Entry 9BUZ (electron microscopy, 2.38 A resolution); this record covers chains A and H of the 28 polymer chains in the assembly.

Chain A:
Name: Proteasome subunit alpha
Source organism: Thermoplasma acidophilum
UniProt: P25156 (PSA_THEAC); residue numbers follow UniProt; this construct covers 1-233
Amino-acid sequence (233 residues; numbered 1 to 233; the number before each row is that of its first residue):
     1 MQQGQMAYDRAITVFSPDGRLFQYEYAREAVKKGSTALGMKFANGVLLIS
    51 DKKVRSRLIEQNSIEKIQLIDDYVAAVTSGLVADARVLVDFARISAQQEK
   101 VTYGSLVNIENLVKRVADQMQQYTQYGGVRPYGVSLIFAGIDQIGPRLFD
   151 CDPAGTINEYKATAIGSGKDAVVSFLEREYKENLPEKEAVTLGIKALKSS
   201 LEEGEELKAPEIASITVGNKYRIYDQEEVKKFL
Disordered / not traced: 1-4, 232-233
Sequence notes: engineered mutation Tyr24 (Val in P25156)
What the authors report for this chain:
  - mutagenesis - V24Y, E25A: increased catalytic activity (citing earlier work)
  - conformationally variable residues (loop rearrangement, side-chain flip): Ile12, Pro17, Leu21, Glu25, Lys66, Ala154
  - contacts within the chain: Leu21-Tyr24 (hydrophobic contact), Tyr24-Asp152, Arg20-Glu25 (hydrogen bond), Lys66-Thr78 (hydrogen bond), Lys66-Glu211 (hydrogen bond), Tyr24-Ala154 (hydrophobic contact)
  - mutagenesis - V24Y/K66A: decreased catalytic activity
  - mutagenesis - K66A: abolished catalytic activity on proteasome activators (citing earlier work)

Chain H:
Name: Proteasome subunit beta
Source organism: Thermoplasma acidophilum
Notes: EC 3.4.25.1
UniProt: P28061 (PSB_THEAC); residues -7 to 203 here correspond to UniProt positions 1-211 (UniProt number = residue number + 8)
Amino-acid sequence (211 residues; row label = number of the first residue in the row; numbers below 1 keep their minus sign (Met-7 is residue -7)):
    -7 MNQTLETGTTTVGITLKDAVIMATERRVTMENFIMHKNGKKLFQIDTYTG
    43 MTIAGLVGDAQVLVRYMKAELELYRLQRRVNMPIEAVATLLSNMLNQVKY
    93 MPYMVQLLVGGIDTAPHVFSIDAAGGSVEDIYASTGSGSPFVYGVLESQY
   143 SEKMTVDEGVDLVIRAISAAKQRDSASGGMIDVAVITRKDGYVQLPTDQI
   193 ESRIRKLGLIL
Disordered / not traced: -7 to 0, 203

Chain A / chain H interface:
Contacting residue pairs (16):
  Val101(A) - Asn85(H)  hydrogen bond (backbone-side chain)
  Thr102(A) - Thr81(H)
  Thr102(A) - Leu82(H)
  Thr102(A) - Asn85(H)  hydrogen bond (backbone-side chain)
  Tyr103(A) - Met74(H)  hydrophobic
  Tyr103(A) - Ala78(H)
  Tyr103(A) - Thr81(H)
  Gly104(A) - Thr81(H)
  Val107(A) - Tyr66(H)
  Val107(A) - Pro75(H)
  Asn108(A) - Arg70(H)
  Glu110(A) - Arg70(H)  salt bridge
  Asn111(A) - Tyr66(H)
  Asn111(A) - Arg70(H)  hydrogen bond
  Lys114(A) - Gln69(H)  hydrogen bond
  Gln143(A) - Tyr66(H)  hydrogen bond
Other interface residues (no listed pair), chain A (11 interface residues in all): Ile144
Other interface residues (no listed pair), chain H (10 interface residues in all): Val72

In short:
The interface between chain A and chain H involves 11 residues on one side and 10 on the other, with 5
hydrogen bonds and 1 salt bridge. Polar pairs include Glu110(A)-Arg70(H), Val101(A)-Asn85(H) and
Thr102(A)-Asn85(H). The paper reports that V24Y and E25A of chain A increase catalytic activity;
conformational variability at Ile12(A), Pro17(A) and Leu21(A) among others; 4 substitutions were tested in
all.
Here chain A is Proteasome subunit alpha and chain H is Proteasome subunit beta, both from Thermoplasma
acidophilum. Entry 9BUZ (Thermoplasma acidophilum 20S proteasome - alphaV24Y) was determined by electron
microscopy.
